PDB entry 4M7T | X-ray diffraction, 1.56 A resolution | chain A

[Chain A]
Molecule: BtrN
Organism: Bacillus circulans
UniProt: Q8G907 (Q8G907_BACCI); residue numbers follow UniProt; this construct covers 1-250
Amino-acid sequence (270 residues; numbered -19 to 250; the number before each row is that of its first residue; numbers below 1 keep their minus sign (Met-19 is residue -19)):
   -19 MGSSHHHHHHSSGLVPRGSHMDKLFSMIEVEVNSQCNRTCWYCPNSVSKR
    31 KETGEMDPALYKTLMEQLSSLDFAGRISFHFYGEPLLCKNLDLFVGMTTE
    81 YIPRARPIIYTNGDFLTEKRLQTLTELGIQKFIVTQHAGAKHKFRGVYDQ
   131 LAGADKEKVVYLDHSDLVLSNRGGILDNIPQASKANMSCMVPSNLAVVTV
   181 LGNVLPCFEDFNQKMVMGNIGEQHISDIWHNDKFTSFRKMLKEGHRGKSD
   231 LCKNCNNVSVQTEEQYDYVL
Disordered / not traced: -19 to 0, 161-164
Differences from the reference sequence: expression tag (-19 to 0)
Curated features (UniProtKB/Swiss-Prot):
  - binding site ([4Fe-4S] cluster): Cys16, Cys20, Cys23, Cys169, Cys187, Glu223
  - mutagenesis: Cys16 (C16A: Reduced iron-sulfur content by 50%; when associated with A-20 and A-23), Cys20 (C20A: Reduced iron-sulfur content by 50%; when associated with A-16 and A-23), Cys23 (C23A: Reduced iron-sulfur content by 50%; when associated with A-16 and A-20), Cys68 (C68A: Soluble protein), Cys169 (C169A: Insoluble protein), Cys187 (C187A: Insoluble protein), Cys232 (C232A: Insoluble protein), Cys235 (C235A: Soluble protein; reduces activity)
Metal / ion sites: 4Fe-4S cluster Fe site 1: Cys16, Cys20, Cys23 (together with S-adenosylmethionine); 4Fe-4S cluster Fe site 2: Cys169, Cys187, Cys232, Cys235
Ligand contacts:
  - 25W ((1R,2S,3S,4R,5S)-5-aminocyclohexane-1,2,3,4-tetrol): Glu9, Arg56, His60, Tyr90, Arg152, Leu175, Phe188, Tyr246, Tyr248, Val249, Leu250
  - S-adenosylmethionine (SAM): Cys16, Tyr22, His60, Phe61, Tyr62, Gly63, Glu64, Pro65, Tyr90, Thr91, Asn92, Thr115, His117, Leu147, Val148, Leu149, Ser150, Arg152, Leu156, Ile159
  - 4Fe-4S cluster (SF4), molecule 1: Cys16, Arg18, Thr19, Cys20, Cys23, Asn25, Tyr62, Gly63, Asn92, His117
  - 4Fe-4S cluster (SF4), molecule 2: Cys169, Val171, Pro172, Cys187, Glu189, Phe217, Leu221, Arg226, Leu231, Cys232, Cys235, Asn237
From the paper describing this entry:
  - 4Fe-4S cluster coordination: Cys16, Cys20, Cys23, Cys169, Cys187, Cys232, Cys235
  - binding site for S-adenosylmethionine: Tyr22, His117, Leu147, Ser150, Arg152
  - contacts within the chain: Glu9-Arg56, His144-Leu147, Arg152-Glu189 (salt bridge)
  - binding site for 25W: Glu9, His60, Phe61, Tyr90, Arg152, Phe188, Val249
  - catalytic residues: Arg152 (proposed by the authors, not directly observed)
  - conformationally variable residues (order/disorder transition): Ser28 to Glu32, Lys121 to Ala134, Asp146 to Gln161

[Summary]
Bound to chain A: 4Fe-4S cluster, S-adenosylmethionine and compound 25W. Cys16, Cys20 and Cys23 form the
4Fe-4S cluster Fe site 1. UniProt lists 6 [4Fe-4S] cluster-binding residues and 8 mutagenesis sites. From the
paper: the catalytic residue Arg152; a binding site for 25W at Glu9, His60 and Phe61 among others.
Chain A is BtrN (Bacillus circulans); the structure, Crystal structure of BtrN in complex with AdoMet and
2-DOIA, was determined by X-ray diffraction (same publication as 4M7S).
